Entry 5LBX (X-ray diffraction, 2.50 A resolution); this record covers chains A and B.

# Chain A (and B)
Protein: Enoyl-[acyl-carrier-protein] reductase [NADPH, B-specific] 1, mitochondrial
Source organism: Candida tropicalis
Notes: EC 1.3.1.10, 1.3.1.38; chain B of this document is another copy of the same molecule, construct and numbering; everything in this record applies to it too
UniProt: Q8WZM3 (ETR1_CANTR); numbering as in UniProt (aligned over 23-386)
Sequence (385 residues; each row starts with the number of its first residue):
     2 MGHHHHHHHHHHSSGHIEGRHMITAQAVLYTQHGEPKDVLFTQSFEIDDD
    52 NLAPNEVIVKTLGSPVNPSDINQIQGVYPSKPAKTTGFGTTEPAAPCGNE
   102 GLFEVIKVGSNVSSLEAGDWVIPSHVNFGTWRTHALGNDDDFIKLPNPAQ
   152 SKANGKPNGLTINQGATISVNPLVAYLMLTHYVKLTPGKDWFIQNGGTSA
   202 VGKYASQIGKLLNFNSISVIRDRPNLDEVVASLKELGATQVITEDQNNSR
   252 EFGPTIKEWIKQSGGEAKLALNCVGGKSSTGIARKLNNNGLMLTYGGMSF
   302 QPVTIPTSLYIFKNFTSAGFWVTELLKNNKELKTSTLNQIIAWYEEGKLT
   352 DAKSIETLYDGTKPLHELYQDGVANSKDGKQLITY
Unresolved in the structure: 2-21
Differences from the reference sequence: initiating methionine (2); expression tag (3-22); engineered mutation Val175 (Thr in Q8WZM3)
Ligand contacts:
  - crotonyl coenzyme A (COO), molecule 1: Ser70, Asn73, Tyr79, Tyr296, Gly297, Gly298, Met299, Phe301, Trp322, Val323, Thr324
  - crotonyl coenzyme A (COO), molecule 2: Arg285, Pro307, Thr308, Ser309, Ile312, Phe313
  - NADP (NAP; NADP nicotinamide-adenine-dinucleotide phosphate): Pro69, Val171, Asn172, Val175, Gly197, Thr199, Ser200, Ala201, Val202, Arg222, Arg224, Cys274, Val275, Tyr296, Gly297, Gly298, Met299, Ser300, Phe321, Trp322, Val323, Lys381
UniProt features mapped onto this chain:
  - active site: Tyr79 (Proton donor)
  - binding site (NADP(+)): Asn172, Thr199 to Val202, Arg222 to Arg224, Tyr296 to Met299, Phe321 to Val323, Lys381
What the authors report for this chain:
  - catalytic residues: Tyr79 (citing earlier work)
  - mutagenesis - T175V: decreased catalytic activity on crotonyl-CoA and NADPH
  - mutagenesis - T175V: unchanged stability
  - mutagenesis - T175V (1.6 +/- 0.5 105 M-1): unchanged binding to NADPH
  - mutagenesis - T175V (1.6 +/- 0.5 105 M-1): unchanged binding to NADP
  - mutagenesis - Y79F: decreased catalytic activity (citing earlier work)

# How chain A and chain B interact
Pairs across the interface - 41 pairs, chain A then chain B:
  Thr295(A) with Thr308(B); Ile312(B)
  Tyr296(A) with Ile312(B)
  Gly297(A) with Thr308(B); Ile312(B)
  Gln302(A) with Thr308(B)
  Pro303(A) with Thr305(B); Ile306(B)
  Val304(A) with Val304(B); Thr305(B); Ile306(B), hydrogen bond (backbone-backbone); Tyr311(B), hydrophobic
  Thr305(A) with Pro303(B); Val304(B)
  Ile306(A) with Pro303(B); Val304(B), hydrogen bond (backbone-backbone)
  Thr308(A) with Thr295(B); Gly297(B); Gln302(B)
  Tyr311(A) with Ser318(B), hydrogen bond; Ala319(B); Gly320(B)
  Ile312(A) with Thr295(B); Tyr296(B); Gly297(B); Phe321(B); Trp322(B)
  Phe313(A) with Pro80(B), hydrophobic
  Phe316(A) with Ala319(B); Gly320(B)
  Thr317(A) with Thr317(B); Ser318(B)
  Ser318(A) with Tyr311(B), hydrogen bond; Thr317(B); Ser318(B), hydrogen bond (backbone-backbone)
  Ala319(A) with Tyr311(B); Phe316(B)
  Gly320(A) with Tyr311(B); Phe316(B)
  Phe321(A) with Ile312(B)
  Trp322(A) with Ile312(B)
Other interface residues (no listed pair), chain A (25 interface residues in all): Val78, Tyr79, Pro80, Gly298, Pro307, Asn315
Other interface residues (no listed pair), chain B (25 interface residues in all): Val78, Tyr79, Gly298, Pro307, Phe313, Asn315

# In short
Chain A and chain B each contribute 25 residues to their interface, with 5 hydrogen bonds. Polar pairs include
Tyr311(A)-Ser318(B), Val304(A)-Ile306(B) and Ser318(A)-Ser318(B). Bound to chain A: NADP and crotonyl coenzyme
A. From the paper: the catalytic residue Tyr79(A); T175V of chain A reduces catalytic activity on crotonyl-CoA
and NADPH.
Chain A and chain B are both Enoyl-[acyl-carrier-protein] reductase [NADPH, B-specific] 1, mitochondrial
(Candida tropicalis); the structure, Structure of the T175V Etr1p mutant in the trigonal form P312 in complex
with NADP and ..., was determined by X-ray diffraction, deposited together with 5LB9.
